Entry 7TYX (electron microscopy, 2.55 A resolution); this record covers chains A and B of the 7 polymer chains in the assembly.

Chain A:
Protein: Guanine nucleotide-binding protein G(s) subunit alpha isoforms short
Organism: Homo sapiens
UniProt: P63092 (GNAS2_HUMAN); numbering as in UniProt (aligned over 1-394)
Sequence (394 residues; row label = number of the first residue in the row):
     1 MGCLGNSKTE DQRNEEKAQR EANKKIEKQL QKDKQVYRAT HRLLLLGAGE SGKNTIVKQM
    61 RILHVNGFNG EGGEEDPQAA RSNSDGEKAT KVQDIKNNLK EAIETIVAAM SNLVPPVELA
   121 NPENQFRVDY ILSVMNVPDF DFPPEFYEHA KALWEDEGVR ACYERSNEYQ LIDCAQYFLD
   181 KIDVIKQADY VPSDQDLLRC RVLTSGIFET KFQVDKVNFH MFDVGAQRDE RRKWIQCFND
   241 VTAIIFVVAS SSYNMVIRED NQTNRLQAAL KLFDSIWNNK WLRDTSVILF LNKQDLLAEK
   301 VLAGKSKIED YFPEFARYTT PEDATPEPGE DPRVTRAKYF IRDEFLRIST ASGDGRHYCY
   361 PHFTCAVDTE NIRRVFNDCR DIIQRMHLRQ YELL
Not modelled in the structure: 1-10, 61-203, 255-262
Sequence notes: conflict Asn54 (Ser in P63092), Ala226 (Gly in P63092), Ala268 (Glu in P63092), Lys271 (Asn in P63092), Asp274 (Lys in P63092), Lys280 (Arg in P63092), Asp284 (Thr in P63092), Thr285 (Ile in P63092)

Chain B:
Protein: Guanine nucleotide-binding protein G(I)/G(S)/G(T) subunit beta-1
Organism: Homo sapiens
UniProt: P62873 (GBB1_HUMAN); residue numbers follow UniProt; this construct covers 2-340
Sequence (350 residues; row label = number of the first residue in the row; numbers below 1 keep their minus sign (Met-9 is residue -9)):
    -9 MHHHHHHGSS GSELDQLRQE AEQLKNQIRD ARKACADATL SQITNNIDPV GRIQMRTRRT
    51 LRGHLAKIYA MHWGTDSRLL VSASQDGKLI IWDSYTTNKV HAIPLRSSWV MTCAYAPSGN
   111 YVACGGLDNI CSIYNLKTRE GNVRVSRELA GHTGYLSCCR FLDDNQIVTS SGDTTCALWD
   171 IETGQQTTTF TGHTGDVMSL SLAPDTRLFV SGACDASAKL WDVREGMCRQ TFTGHESDIN
   231 AICFFPNGNA FATGSDDATC RLFDLRADQE LMTYSHDNII CGITSVSFSK SGRLLLAGYD
   291 DFNCNVWDAL KADRAGVLAG HDNRVSCLGV TDDGMAVATG SWDSFLKIWN
Not modelled in the structure: -9 to 1
Sequence notes: expression tag (-9 to 1)
UniProt features mapped onto this chain:
  - modified residue: Ser2 (N-acetylserine), His266 (Phosphohistidine)
  - natural variant: Leu30 (L30F: In MRD42; uncertain significance), Arg52 (R52G: In MRD42), Gly64 (G64V: In MRD42), Asp76 (D76E: In MRD42; D76G: In MRD42), Gly77 (G77S: In MRD42), Lys78 (K78R: In MRD42), Ile80 (I80N: In MRD42; I80T: In MRD42), His91 (H91R: In MRD42; uncertain significance), Ala92 (A92T: In MRD42), Pro94 (P94S: In MRD42), Leu95 (L95P: In MRD42), Arg96 (R96L: In MRD42), 5 further natural variant entries in UniProt

Chain A / chain B interface:
Contacting residue pairs (66):
  Glu16(A) - Thr86(B)
  Glu16(A) - Asn88(B)
  Gln19(A) - Asp83(B)  hydrogen bond
  Gln19(A) - Thr86(B)  hydrogen bond
  Gln19(A) - Asn88(B)  hydrogen bond
  Asn23(A) - Asn88(B)  hydrogen bond
  Asn23(A) - Lys89(B)  hydrogen bond (side chain-backbone)
  Ile26(A) - Lys89(B)
  Ile26(A) - Val90(B)
  Ile26(A) - His91(B)
  Ile26(A) - Ala92(B)  hydrophobic
  Glu27(A) - Lys89(B)  salt bridge
  Leu30(A) - Gly53(B)
  Leu30(A) - Ile80(B)  hydrophobic
  Leu30(A) - Lys89(B)
  Asp33(A) - Leu55(B)
  Asp33(A) - Lys78(B)  salt bridge
  Lys34(A) - Leu55(B)
  Tyr37(A) - Leu55(B)  hydrophobic
  Tyr37(A) - Ala56(B)
  Tyr37(A) - Asp76(B)
  Arg38(A) - Leu55(B)  hydrogen bond (side chain-backbone)
  Gly206(A) - Leu117(B)
  Gly206(A) - Asp118(B)
  Gly206(A) - Asn119(B)
  Ile207(A) - Trp99(B)
  Ile207(A) - Leu117(B)
  Glu209(A) - Arg96(B)
  Phe222(A) - Trp99(B)
  Ala226(A) - Asn119(B)  hydrogen bond (backbone-side chain)
  Ala226(A) - Thr143(B)
  Gln227(A) - Leu117(B)  hydrogen bond (side chain-backbone)
  Gln227(A) - Asn119(B)  hydrogen bond
  Gln227(A) - Gly144(B)
  Gln227(A) - Tyr145(B)  hydrogen bond (side chain-backbone)
  Arg228(A) - Gly162(B)  hydrogen bond (side chain-backbone)
  Arg228(A) - Asp163(B)
  Arg228(A) - Thr164(B)
  Arg228(A) - Asp186(B)  salt bridge
  Glu230(A) - Asp186(B)
  Arg232(A) - Cys204(B)  hydrogen bond (side chain-backbone)
  Arg232(A) - Asp228(B)  salt bridge
  Lys233(A) - Tyr145(B)
  Lys233(A) - Met188(B)
  Lys233(A) - Cys204(B)
  Lys233(A) - Asn230(B)  hydrogen bond
  Lys233(A) - Asp246(B)  salt bridge
  Trp234(A) - Leu117(B)  hydrophobic
  Trp234(A) - Tyr145(B)
  Gln236(A) - Lys57(B)  hydrogen bond (backbone-side chain)
  Gln236(A) - Arg314(B)  hydrogen bond
  Gln236(A) - Trp332(B)
  Cys237(A) - Lys57(B)  hydrogen bond (backbone-side chain)
  Cys237(A) - Tyr59(B)  hydrogen bond
  Cys237(A) - Gln75(B)
  Cys237(A) - Trp99(B)
  Cys237(A) - Met101(B)  hydrogen bond
  Phe238(A) - Trp99(B)  hydrophobic
  Phe238(A) - Leu117(B)  hydrophobic
  Asn239(A) - Lys57(B)  hydrogen bond
  Asn239(A) - Trp332(B)
  Asp240(A) - Lys57(B)
  Lys280(A) - Asp290(B)
  Trp281(A) - Asp290(B)
  Trp281(A) - Arg314(B)
  Trp281(A) - Trp332(B)  hydrophobic
Other interface residues (no listed pair), chain A (31 interface residues in all): Arg20, Ala22, Val241
Other interface residues (no listed pair), chain B (40 interface residues in all): Ser97, Gly185, Cys271

In short:
Chain A and chain B form an interface of 31 and 40 residues respectively, with 19 hydrogen bonds and 5 salt
bridges. Polar pairs include Glu27(A)-Lys89(B), Asp33(A)-Lys78(B) and Arg228(A)-Asp186(B).
Chain A is Guanine nucleotide-binding protein G(s) subunit alpha isoforms short and chain B is Guanine
nucleotide-binding protein G(I)/G(S)/G(T) subunit beta-1, both from Homo sapiens; the structure, Human Amylin2
Receptor in complex with Gs and rat amylin peptide, was determined by electron microscopy together with 7TYF,
7TYH, 7TYI, 7TYL, 7TYN, 7TYO and 3 further entries from the same study.
